1K20 - chains A and B; structure by X-ray diffraction, 1.50 A resolution.

# Chain A (and B)
Name: Manganese-dependent inorganic pyrophosphatase
Organism: Streptococcus gordonii
Notes: EC 3.6.1.1; chain B of this document is another copy of the same molecule, construct and numbering; everything in this record applies to it too
UniProtKB: P95765 (PPAC_STRGC); numbering as in UniProt (aligned over 2-311)
Chain sequence (310 residues; numbered 2 to 311; the number before each row is that of its first residue):
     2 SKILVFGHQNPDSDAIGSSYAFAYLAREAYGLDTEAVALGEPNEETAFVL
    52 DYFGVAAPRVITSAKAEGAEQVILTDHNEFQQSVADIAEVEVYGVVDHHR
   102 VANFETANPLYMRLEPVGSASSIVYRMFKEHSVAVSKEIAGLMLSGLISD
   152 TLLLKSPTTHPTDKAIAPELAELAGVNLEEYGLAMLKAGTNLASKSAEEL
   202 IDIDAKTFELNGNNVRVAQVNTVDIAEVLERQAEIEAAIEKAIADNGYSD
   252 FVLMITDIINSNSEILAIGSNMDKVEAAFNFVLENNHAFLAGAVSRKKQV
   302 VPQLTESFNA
Metal / ion sites: Mn2+ site 1: His9, Asp13, Asp77; Mn2+ site 2: Asp15, Asp77, His99, Asp151
Curated features (UniProtKB/Swiss-Prot):
  - binding site (Mn(2+)): His9, Asp13, Asp15, Asp77, His99, Asp151

# How chain A and chain B interact
Residue-residue contacts (48):
  His99(A) - Pro110(B)
  His100(A) - Pro110(B)
  Arg101(A) - Thr107(B)  hydrogen bond (side chain-backbone)
  Arg101(A) - Ala108(B)
  Arg101(A) - Asn109(B)
  Arg101(A) - Pro110(B)
  Val102(A) - Phe105(B)  hydrophobic
  Val102(A) - Glu106(B)
  Val102(A) - Thr107(B)  hydrogen bond (backbone-backbone)
  Val102(A) - Leu111(B)  hydrophobic
  Val102(A) - Met113(B)  hydrophobic
  Phe105(A) - Val102(B)  hydrophobic
  Glu106(A) - Val102(B)
  Thr107(A) - Arg101(B)  hydrogen bond (backbone-side chain)
  Thr107(A) - Val102(B)  hydrogen bond (backbone-backbone)
  Ala108(A) - Arg101(B)
  Ala108(A) - Pro303(B)
  Asn109(A) - Arg101(B)
  Asn109(A) - Pro303(B)
  Pro110(A) - His99(B)
  Pro110(A) - His100(B)
  Pro110(A) - Arg101(B)
  Pro110(A) - Pro117(B)  hydrophobic
  Pro110(A) - Lys298(B)
  Leu111(A) - Val102(B)  hydrophobic
  Leu111(A) - Leu115(B)
  Leu111(A) - Glu116(B)
  Leu111(A) - Pro117(B)
  Tyr112(A) - Leu115(B)
  Tyr112(A) - Pro117(B)
  Tyr112(A) - His161(B)
  Met113(A) - Val102(B)  hydrophobic
  Met113(A) - Met113(B)
  Met113(A) - Arg114(B)
  Met113(A) - Leu115(B)  hydrogen bond (backbone-backbone)
  Arg114(A) - Met113(B)
  Leu115(A) - Leu111(B)
  Leu115(A) - Tyr112(B)
  Leu115(A) - Met113(B)  hydrogen bond (backbone-backbone)
  Glu116(A) - Leu111(B)  hydrogen bond (backbone-backbone)
  Glu116(A) - Tyr112(B)
  Pro117(A) - Pro110(B)  hydrophobic
  Pro117(A) - Leu111(B)
  Pro117(A) - Tyr112(B)  hydrophobic
  Glu131(A) - Glu131(B)
  His161(A) - Tyr112(B)
  Pro303(A) - Ala108(B)
  Pro303(A) - Asn109(B)
Interface residues without a listed pair, chain A (24 interface residues in all): Ala103, Lys298, Val302, Thr306
Interface residues without a listed pair, chain B (24 interface residues in all): Ala103, Val302, Thr306

# Overview
The chain A/chain B interface involves 24 residues from each chain, with 7 hydrogen bonds. Polar pairs include
Arg101(A)-Thr107(B), Val102(A)-Thr107(B) and Met113(A)-Leu115(B). His9(A), Asp13(A) and Asp77(A) form the Mn2+
site 1. Curated annotation (UniProt) lists 6 Mn2+-binding residues on chain A.
Chain A and chain B are both Manganese-dependent inorganic pyrophosphatase (Streptococcus gordonii); the
structure, Inorganic Pyrophosphatase (family II) from Streptococcus gordonii at 1.5 A resolution, was
determined by X-ray diffraction, deposited together with 1K23.
